3IRQ - chains G and A of the 6 polymer chains in the assembly; structure by X-ray diffraction, 2.80 A resolution.

# Chain G
Molecule: 15-nt DNA strand
Sequence (15 nucleotides; row label = number of the first residue in the row; numbers below 1 keep their minus sign (DG-1 is residue -1)):
    -1 GTCGCGCGTCGCGCG
Unresolved in the structure: -1

# Chain A
Molecule: Double-stranded RNA-specific adenosine deaminase
Organism: Homo sapiens
Notes: EC 3.5.4.-; fragment: Zalpha domain
Reference sequence: P55265 (DSRAD_HUMAN); residues 140-202 here = UniProt positions 140-202
Sequence (67 residues; numbered 136 to 202; the number before each row is that of its first residue):
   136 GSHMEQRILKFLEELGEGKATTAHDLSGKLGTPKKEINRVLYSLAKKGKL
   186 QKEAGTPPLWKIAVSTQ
Unresolved in the structure: 136, 198-202
Construct notes: expression tag (136-139)
From the paper describing this entry:
  - binding site for the 15-nt DNA strand: Lys169, Lys170, Asn173, Tyr177, Thr191, Pro192, Pro193, Trp195

# Interface between chain G and chain A
Residue-residue contacts (13):
  DC8(G) - Thr191(A)  sugar contact
  DG9(G) - Thr191(A)  hydrogen bond to the phosphate
  DG9(G) - Pro192(A)  phosphate contact
  DG9(G) - Pro193(A)  phosphate contact
  DC10(G) - Lys170(A)  hydrogen bond to the phosphate
  DC10(G) - Asn173(A)  hydrogen bond to the phosphate
  DC10(G) - Tyr177(A)  hydrogen bond to the phosphate
  DC10(G) - Pro193(A)  phosphate contact
  DG11(G) - Lys169(A)  phosphate contact
  DG11(G) - Lys170(A)  salt bridge to the phosphate
  DG11(G) - Asn173(A)  hydrogen bond to the phosphate
  DG11(G) - Tyr177(A)  sugar contact
  DG13(G) - Lys181(A)  base contact
Other interface residues (no listed pair), chain G (6 interface residues in all): DC12
Other interface residues (no listed pair), chain A (9 interface residues in all): Arg174

# Overview
6 residues of chain G and 9 residues of chain A are in contact; the contacts include 5 hydrogen bonds and 1
salt bridge. Among the polar pairs are DG9(G)-Thr191(A), DC10(G)-Lys170(A) and DC10(G)-Asn173(A). The paper
reports a binding site for the 15-nt DNA strand at Lys169(A), Lys170(A) and Asn173(A) among others.
Here chain G is a 15-nt DNA strand and chain A is Double-stranded RNA-specific adenosine deaminase (Homo
sapiens). Entry 3IRQ (Crystal structure of a Z-Z junction) was determined by X-ray diffraction, deposited
together with 3IRR.
